PDB entry 4LOS | X-ray diffraction, 2.00 A resolution | chain A

Chain A:
Protein: Complement C1s subcomponent heavy chain
Organism: Homo sapiens
Notes: EC 3.4.21.42; fragment: CUB2-CCP1 fragment
Reference sequence: P09871 (C1S_HUMAN); residues 157-343 here correspond to UniProt positions 172-358 (UniProt number = residue number + 15)
Amino-acid sequence (187 residues; numbered 157 to 343; the number before each row is that of its first residue):
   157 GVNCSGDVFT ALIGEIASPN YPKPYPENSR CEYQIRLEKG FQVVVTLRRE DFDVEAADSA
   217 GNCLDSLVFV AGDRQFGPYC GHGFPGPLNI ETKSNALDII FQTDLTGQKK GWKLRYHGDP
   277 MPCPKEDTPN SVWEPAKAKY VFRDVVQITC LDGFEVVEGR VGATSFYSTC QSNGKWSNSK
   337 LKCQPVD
Curated features (UniProtKB/Swiss-Prot):
  - binding site (Ca(2+)): Glu-211, Asp-221, Asp-260, Gly-263, Gln-264
  - glycosylation: Asn-159 (N-linked (GlcNAc...) asparagine)
Disulfides: Cys-160/Cys-187, Cys-219/Cys-236, Cys-279/Cys-326, Cys-306/Cys-339
Metal / ion sites: Ca2+: Glu-211, Asp-221, Asp-260, Thr-262, Gly-263

Overview:
Glu-211, Asp-221, Asp-260, Thr-262 and Gly-263 form the Ca2+ site. UniProt lists 5 Ca2+-binding residues.
Chain A is Complement C1s subcomponent heavy chain (Homo sapiens); the structure, C1s CUB2-CCP1, was
determined by X-ray diffraction, deposited together with 4LMF, 4LOR and 4LOT.
